Entry 5VZ7 (X-ray diffraction, 1.55 A resolution); this record covers chains A and T of the 4 polymer chains in the assembly.

# Chain A
Molecule: DNA-directed DNA/RNA polymerase mu
Source organism: Homo sapiens
Notes: EC 2.7.7.7
UniProt: Q9NP87 (DPOLM_HUMAN); residue numbers follow UniProt; this construct covers 134-397, 410-494
Amino-acid sequence (354 residues; row label = number of the first residue in the row; note: 12 numbers in that range are skipped by the numbering (no residue carries them; nothing is unmodelled there)):
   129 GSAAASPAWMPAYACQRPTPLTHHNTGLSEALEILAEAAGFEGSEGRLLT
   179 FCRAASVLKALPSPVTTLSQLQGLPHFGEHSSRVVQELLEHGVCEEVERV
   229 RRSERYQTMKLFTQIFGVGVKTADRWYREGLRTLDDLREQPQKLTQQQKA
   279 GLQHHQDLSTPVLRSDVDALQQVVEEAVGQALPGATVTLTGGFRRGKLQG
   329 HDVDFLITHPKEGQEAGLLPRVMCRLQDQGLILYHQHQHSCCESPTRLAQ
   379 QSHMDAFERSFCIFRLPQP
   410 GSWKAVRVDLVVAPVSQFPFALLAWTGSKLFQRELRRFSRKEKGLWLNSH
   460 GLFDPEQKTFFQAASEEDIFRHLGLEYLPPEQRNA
Disordered / not traced: 129-137, 366-383
Sequence notes: expression tag (129-133); linker (410); engineered mutation Ala433 (Gly in Q9NP87)
Bound ions: Na+: Thr241, Ile243, Val246 (shared with 1 residue of chain P); Mg2+ site 1: Asp330, Asp332, Asp418 (together with 2KH) (shared with 1 residue of chain P); Mg2+ site 2: Asp330, Asp332 (together with 2KH)
Residues lining bound ligands: 2KH (5'-O-[(S)-hydroxy{[(S)-hydroxy(phosphonooxy)phosphoryl]amino}phosphoryl]uridine): Gly319, Gly320, Arg323, Lys325, Gln327, Gly328, His329, Asp330, Asp332, Asp418, Ala433, Trp434, Thr435, Gly436, Ser437, Lys438, Gln441
UniProt features mapped onto this chain:
  - region: Arg323 to Asp332 (Involved in ssDNA binding)
  - binding site (Mg(2+)): Asp330, Asp332, Asp418
What the authors report for this chain:
  - conformationally variable residues (side-chain flip): Trp434
  - mutagenesis - H329A (27-fold), W434A (23-fold), W434H (8.8-fold): decreased catalytic activity
  - mutagenesis - W434A (Kd 79.1 uM), W434H (Kd 61.1 uM): decreased binding to UTP

# Chain T
Molecule: 9-nt DNA strand
Sequence (9 nucleotides; row label = number of the first residue in the row):
     1 CGGCATACG

# How chain A and chain T interact
Pairs across the interface (25):
  Gly174(A) with DC4(T), base contact
  Leu177(A) with DC4(T), phosphate contact; DA5(T), phosphate contact
  Gln364(A) with DG9(T), phosphate contact
  His365(A) with DG9(T), phosphate contact
  Phe385(A) with DG9(T), phosphate contact
  Glu386(A) with DC8(T), sugar contact; DG9(T), hydrogen bond to the phosphate
  Arg387(A) with DA7(T), hydrogen bond to the base; DC8(T), hydrogen bond to the sugar; DG9(T), hydrogen bond to the phosphate
  Phe389(A) with DG9(T), sugar contact
  Lys438(A) with DA5(T), base contact
  Arg442(A) with DA5(T), salt bridge to the phosphate
  Arg445(A) with DA5(T), hydrogen bond to the base; DT6(T), hydrogen bond to the sugar
  Arg446(A) with DA5(T), sugar contact
  Arg449(A) with DT6(T), salt bridge to the phosphate
  Lys450(A) with DG3(T), hydrogen bond to the phosphate; DC4(T), salt bridge to the phosphate
  Leu456(A) with DT6(T), sugar contact
  Asn457(A) with DT6(T), phosphate contact; DA7(T), hydrogen bond to the phosphate
  His459(A) with DA7(T), hydrogen bond to the phosphate; DC8(T), salt bridge to the phosphate
Other interface residues (no listed pair), chain A (18 interface residues in all): Arg181

# Summary
18 residues of chain A and 7 residues of chain T are in contact; the contacts include 9 hydrogen bonds and 4
salt bridges. Among the polar pairs are Arg387(A)-DA7(T), Arg445(A)-DA5(T) and Arg387(A)-DC8(T). Ligands of
chain A: compound 2KH. From the paper: H329A, W434A and W434H of chain A reduce catalytic activity;
conformational variability at Trp434(A).
Here chain A is DNA-directed DNA/RNA polymerase mu (Homo sapiens) and chain T is a 9-nt DNA strand. Entry 5VZ7
(Pre-catalytic ternary complex of human Polymerase Mu (G433A) mutant with incoming nonhydrolyzable UMPNPP) was
determined by X-ray diffraction together with 5TWP, 5TWQ, 5TWR, 5TWS, 5VZ8, 5VZ9 and 9 further entries from
the same study.
